Entry 1S3F (X-ray diffraction, 2.20 A resolution); this record covers chains B and C of the 3 polymer chains in the assembly.

== Chain B (and C) ==
Protein: purine trans deoxyribosylase
From: Lactobacillus helveticus
Notes: EC 2.4.2.6; chain C of this document is another copy of the same molecule, construct and numbering; everything in this record applies to it too
Reference sequence: Q8RLY5 (Q8RLY5_LACHE); residues 1-167 here = UniProt positions 1-167
Chain sequence (167 residues; numbered 1 to 167; the number before each row is that of its first residue):
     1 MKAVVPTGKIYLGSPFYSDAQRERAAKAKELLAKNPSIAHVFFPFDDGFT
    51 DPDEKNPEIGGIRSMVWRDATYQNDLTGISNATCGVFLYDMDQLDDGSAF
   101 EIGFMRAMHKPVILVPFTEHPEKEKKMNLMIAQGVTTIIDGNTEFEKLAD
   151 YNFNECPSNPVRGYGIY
Small-molecule neighbours: selenoinosine (SNI; 9-(3,4-dihydroxy-5-hydroxymethyl-tetrahydro-furan-2-yl)-1,9-dihydro-purine-6-thione): Tyr11, Gly13, Ser14, Pro15, Tyr17, Pro44, Phe45, Trp67, Thr71, Asp75, Asp95, Gly97, Ser98, Glu101, Asn128, Leu129, Met130, Tyr167

== Chain B / chain C interface ==
Contacting residue pairs (36; chain B residue first):
  Lys9(B) - Thr7(C)
  Lys9(B) - Thr83(C)
  Lys29(B) - Met1(C)
  Ile38(B) - Val4(C)
  Ala39(B) - Ala3(C)
  Ala39(B) - Val4(C)  hydrogen bond (backbone-backbone)
  Ala39(B) - Val5(C)
  His40(B) - Met1(C)  hydrogen bond (side chain-backbone)
  His40(B) - Ala3(C)
  His40(B) - Asn154(C)
  His40(B) - Glu155(C)  salt bridge
  Val41(B) - Met1(C)  hydrogen bond (backbone-backbone)
  Phe42(B) - Glu155(C)
  Asp46(B) - Met1(C)
  Asp47(B) - Glu155(C)
  Phe49(B) - Ser158(C)
  Asp51(B) - Arg162(C)  salt bridge
  Asp53(B) - Arg162(C)  salt bridge
  Ala70(B) - Ser158(C)  hydrogen bond (backbone-side chain)
  Ala70(B) - Pro160(C)  hydrophobic
  Gln73(B) - Arg106(C)  hydrogen bond
  Gln73(B) - Thr136(C)
  Asn74(B) - Cys156(C)
  Asn74(B) - Pro157(C)
  Asn74(B) - Ser158(C)  hydrogen bond (side chain-backbone)
  Thr77(B) - Pro111(C)
  Thr77(B) - Glu155(C)
  Thr77(B) - Cys156(C)
  Ser80(B) - His109(C)  hydrogen bond (side chain-backbone)
  Ser80(B) - Lys110(C)
  Ser80(B) - Pro111(C)
  Asn81(B) - Thr83(C)
  Asn81(B) - Asn154(C)
  Phe104(B) - His109(C)
  Met108(B) - Met108(C)
  Met108(B) - His109(C)
Also at the interface, not in a pair above, chain B (23 interface residues in all): Pro52, Val66, Asp69
Also at the interface, not in a pair above, chain C (22 interface residues in all): Lys2, Gln133, Asn159

== Summary ==
The interface between chain B and chain C involves 23 residues on one side and 22 on the other; the contacts
include 7 hydrogen bonds and 3 salt bridges. Polar pairs include His40(B)-Glu155(C), Asp51(B)-Arg162(C) and
Asp53(B)-Arg162(C). Bound to chain B: selenoinosine.
Chain B and chain C are both purine trans deoxyribosylase (Lactobacillus helveticus); the structure, Purine
2'-deoxyribosyltransferase + selenoinosine, was determined by X-ray diffraction (same publication as 1S2D,
1S2I and 1S2L).
